PDB entry 6FEY | X-ray diffraction, 3.48 A resolution | chains G and H of the 6 polymer chains in the assembly

# Chain G
Molecule: Probable insulin-like peptide 5
From: Drosophila melanogaster
Reference sequence: Q7KUD5 (INSL5_DROME); residues 1-25 here correspond to UniProt positions 84-108 (UniProt number = residue number + 83)
Sequence (25 residues; each row starts with the number of its first residue):
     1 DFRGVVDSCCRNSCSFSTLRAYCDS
Not modelled in the structure: 1-4, 25
Sequence notes: engineered mutation N12 (Lys95 in Q7KUD5)
Cystine bridges: C9-C14

# Chain H
Molecule: Probable insulin-like peptide 5
From: Drosophila melanogaster
Reference sequence: Q7KUD5 (INSL5_DROME); residues 1-28 here correspond to UniProt positions 24-51 (UniProt number = residue number + 23)
Sequence (28 residues; numbered 1 to 28; the number before each row is that of its first residue):
     1 NSLRACGPALMDMLRVACPNGFNSMFAK
Not modelled in the structure: 1-3, 23-28

# How chain G and chain H interact
Residue-residue contacts (7):
  C10(G) - R4(H)
  C10(G) - C6(H)  disulfide
  C10(G) - G7(H)
  C10(G) - L10(H)  hydrophobic
  C23(G) - L14(H)  hydrophobic
  C23(G) - C18(H)  disulfide
  D24(G) - N20(H)
Other interface residues (no listed pair), chain G (6 interface residues in all): V6, L19, Y22
Other interface residues (no listed pair), chain H (8 interface residues in all): M11
Inter-chain disulfides: C10(G)-C6(H), C23(G)-C18(H)

# In short
6 residues of chain G and 8 residues of chain H are in contact; the contacts include 2 disulfide bonds.
Chain G is Probable insulin-like peptide 5 and chain H is Probable insulin-like peptide 5, both from
Drosophila melanogaster; the structure, Crystal structure of Drosophila neural ectodermal development factor
Imp-L2 with Drosophila DILP5 insulin, was determined by X-ray diffraction, deposited together with 6FF3.
